6OOI - chains A and B; structure by X-ray diffraction, 2.14 A resolution.

[Chain A (and B)]
Molecule: Triosephosphate isomerase
Organism: Schistosoma mansoni
Notes: EC 5.3.1.1; chain B of this document is another copy of the same molecule, construct and numbering; everything in this record applies to it too
UniProtKB: P48501 (TPIS_SCHMA); residue numbers follow UniProt; this construct covers 1-253
Amino-acid sequence (256 residues; each row starts with the number of its first residue; numbers below 1 keep their minus sign (Gly-2 is residue -2)):
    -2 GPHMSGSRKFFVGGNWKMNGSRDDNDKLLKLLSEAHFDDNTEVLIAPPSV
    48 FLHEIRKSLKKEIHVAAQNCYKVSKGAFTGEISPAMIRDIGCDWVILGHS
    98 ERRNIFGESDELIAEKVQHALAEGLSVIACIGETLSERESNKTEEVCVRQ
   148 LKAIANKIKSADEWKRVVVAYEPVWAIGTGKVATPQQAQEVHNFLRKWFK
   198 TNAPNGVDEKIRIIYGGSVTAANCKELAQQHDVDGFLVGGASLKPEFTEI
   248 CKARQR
Unresolved in the structure: -2 to 3 (chain B: -2 to 3, 253)
Differences from the reference sequence: expression tag (-2 to 0)
Curated features (UniProtKB/Swiss-Prot):
  - active site: His96 (Electrophile), Glu169 (Proton acceptor)
  - binding site (substrate): Asn12, Lys14
Bound ions: Na+ site 1: Arg53, Lys54, Leu56; Na+ site 2: Lys197, Ala200, Asn202
Ligand contacts: 2-phosphoglycolic acid (PGA): Asn12, Lys14, His96, Glu98, Glu169, Ala173, Ile174, Gly175, Gly214, Ser215, Val216, Leu234, Val235, Gly236, Gly237
What the authors report for this chain:
  - catalytic residues: Lys14, His96, Glu169
  - binding site for 2-phosphoglycolic acid: Lys14, His96, Glu169
  - contacts within the chain: Ser157-Glu160 (hydrogen bond)
  - mutagenesis - C221D (13.5-fold), C221K, C221S (2-fold), C221Y: decreased catalytic activity
  - mutagenesis - C221D, C221K, C221Y: decreased growth
  - mutagenesis - C221S: unchanged growth
  - mutagenesis - C221S: unchanged stability

[How chain A and chain B interact]
Pairs across the interface (81):
  Asn12(A) - Thr76(B)  hydrogen bond
  Lys14(A) - Gly73(B)
  Lys14(A) - Ala74(B)
  Lys14(A) - Thr76(B)
  Met15(A) - Tyr68(B)  hydrophobic
  Met15(A) - Val70(B)
  Met15(A) - Ser71(B)
  Met15(A) - Lys72(B)
  Met15(A) - Gly73(B)  hydrogen bond (backbone-backbone)
  Met15(A) - Phe75(B)
  Met15(A) - Glu78(B)
  Met15(A) - Ile79(B)
  Met15(A) - Ser80(B)
  Met15(A) - Met83(B)
  Asn16(A) - Lys72(B)
  Asn16(A) - Gly73(B)
  Asn16(A) - Met83(B)
  Gly17(A) - Met83(B)
  Ser18(A) - Asp86(B)
  Arg19(A) - Asp86(B)  hydrogen bond (backbone-side chain)
  Pro45(A) - Met83(B)  hydrophobic
  Ser46(A) - Ser46(B)  hydrogen bond
  Ser46(A) - Val47(B)
  Ser46(A) - Ile79(B)
  Val47(A) - Ser46(B)
  Val47(A) - Ile79(B)  hydrophobic
  Val47(A) - Ile87(B)  hydrophobic
  Phe48(A) - Asp86(B)
  Phe48(A) - Ile87(B)  hydrophobic
  His50(A) - Glu51(B)  salt bridge
  Glu51(A) - His50(B)  salt bridge
  Gln65(A) - Thr76(B)
  Gln65(A) - Gly77(B)  hydrogen bond (side chain-backbone)
  Tyr68(A) - Met15(B)  hydrophobic
  Tyr68(A) - Phe103(B)  hydrophobic
  Val70(A) - Met15(B)
  Lys72(A) - Met15(B)
  Lys72(A) - Asn16(B)
  Gly73(A) - Lys14(B)
  Gly73(A) - Met15(B)  hydrogen bond (backbone-backbone)
  Gly73(A) - Asn16(B)
  Ala74(A) - Lys14(B)
  Ala74(A) - Glu98(B)
  Ala74(A) - Ile102(B)
  Phe75(A) - Met15(B)
  Phe75(A) - Glu98(B)  hydrogen bond (backbone-side chain)
  Phe75(A) - Ile102(B)  hydrophobic
  Thr76(A) - Asn12(B)  hydrogen bond
  Thr76(A) - Lys14(B)
  Thr76(A) - Gln65(B)
  Thr76(A) - His96(B)  hydrogen bond
  Thr76(A) - Glu98(B)  hydrogen bond
  Thr76(A) - Arg99(B)  hydrogen bond (backbone-side chain)
  Gly77(A) - Gln65(B)  hydrogen bond (backbone-side chain)
  Gly77(A) - Arg99(B)
  Glu78(A) - Met15(B)
  Glu78(A) - Arg99(B)  salt bridge
  Glu78(A) - Phe103(B)
  Ile79(A) - Met15(B)
  Ile79(A) - Ser46(B)
  Ile79(A) - Val47(B)  hydrophobic
  Ser80(A) - Met15(B)
  Met83(A) - Met15(B)
  Met83(A) - Asn16(B)
  Met83(A) - Gly17(B)
  Met83(A) - Pro45(B)  hydrophobic
  Met83(A) - Phe48(B)  hydrophobic
  Asp86(A) - Ser18(B)
  Asp86(A) - Arg19(B)  hydrogen bond (side chain-backbone)
  Asp86(A) - Phe48(B)
  Ile87(A) - Phe48(B)  hydrophobic
  His96(A) - Thr76(B)  hydrogen bond
  Glu98(A) - Ala74(B)
  Glu98(A) - Phe75(B)  hydrogen bond (side chain-backbone)
  Glu98(A) - Thr76(B)  hydrogen bond
  Arg99(A) - Thr76(B)  hydrogen bond (side chain-backbone)
  Arg99(A) - Gly77(B)
  Arg99(A) - Glu78(B)  salt bridge
  Ile102(A) - Phe75(B)  hydrophobic
  Phe103(A) - Tyr68(B)  hydrophobic
  Phe103(A) - Glu78(B)
Other interface residues (no listed pair), chain A (36 interface residues in all): Leu49, Asn66, Ser71
Other interface residues (no listed pair), chain B (36 interface residues in all): Leu49, Asn66

[Summary]
Chain A and chain B each contribute 36 residues to their interface; the contacts include 17 hydrogen bonds and
4 salt bridges. Among the polar pairs are His50(A)-Glu51(B), Glu78(A)-Arg99(B) and Asn12(A)-Thr76(B). From the
paper: catalytic residues Lys14(A), His96(A) and Glu169(A); C221D, C221K and C221S of chain A, among others,
reduce catalytic activity.
Chain A and chain B are both Triosephosphate isomerase (Schistosoma mansoni); the structure, Crystal structure
of triosephosphate isomerase from Schistosoma mansoni in complex with 2PG, was determined by X-ray diffraction
together with 6OOG from the same study.
